Entry 7VIG (electron microscopy, 2.89 A resolution); this record covers chains A and E of the 5 polymer chains in the assembly.

[Chain A]
Name: Guanine nucleotide-binding protein G(I)/G(S)/G(T) subunit beta-1
From: Homo sapiens
Reference sequence: P62873 (GBB1_HUMAN); residues 1-339 here correspond to UniProt positions 2-340 (UniProt number = residue number + 1)
Amino-acid sequence (357 residues; row label = number of the first residue in the row; numbers below 1 keep their minus sign (His-17 is residue -17)):
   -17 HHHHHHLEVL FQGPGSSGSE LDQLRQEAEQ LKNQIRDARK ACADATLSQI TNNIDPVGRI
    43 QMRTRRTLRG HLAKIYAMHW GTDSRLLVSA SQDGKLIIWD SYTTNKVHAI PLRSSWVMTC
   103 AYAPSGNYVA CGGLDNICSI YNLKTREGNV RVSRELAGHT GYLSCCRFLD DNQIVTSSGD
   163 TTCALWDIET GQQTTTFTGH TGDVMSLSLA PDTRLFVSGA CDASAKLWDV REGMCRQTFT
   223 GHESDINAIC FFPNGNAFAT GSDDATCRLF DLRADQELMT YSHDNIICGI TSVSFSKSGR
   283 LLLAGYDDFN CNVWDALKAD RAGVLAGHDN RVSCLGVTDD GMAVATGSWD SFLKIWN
Unresolved in the structure: -17 to 1
Construct notes: expression tag (-17 to 0)
UniProt features mapped onto this chain:
  - modified residue: Ser1 (N-acetylserine), His265 (Phosphohistidine)

[Chain E]
Name: scFv16
From: Mus musculus
Notes: antibody fragment or engineered binder
Amino-acid sequence (251 residues; numbered 1 to 251; the number before each row is that of its first residue):
     1 DVQLVESGGG LVQPGGSRKL SCSASGFAFS SFGMHWVRQA PEKGLEWVAY ISSGSGTIYY
    61 ADTVKGRFTI SRDDPKNTLF LQMTSLRSED TAMYYCVRSI YYYGSSPFDF WGQGTTLTVS
   121 SGGGGSGGGG SGGGGSDIVM TQATSSVPVT PGESVSISCR SSKSLLHSNG NTYLYWFLQR
   181 PGQSPQLLIY RMSNLASGVP DRFSGSGSGT AFTLTISRLE AEDVGVYYCM QHLEYPLTFG
   241 AGTKLELKAA A
Unresolved in the structure: 122-134, 249-251
Disulfide bonds: Cys22-Cys96, Cys159-Cys229

[How chain A and chain E interact]
Residue-residue contacts (13; chain A residue first):
  Arg67(A) - Tyr103(E)
  Leu68(A) - Tyr103(E)  hydrophobic
  Val89(A) - Tyr102(E)  hydrophobic
  Arg128(A) - Asp1(E)  salt bridge
  Arg128(A) - Val2(E)
  Arg128(A) - Arg98(E)  hydrogen bond (backbone-side chain)
  Arg128(A) - Asp109(E)  salt bridge
  Arg128(A) - Phe110(E)
  Glu129(A) - Gly26(E)
  Glu129(A) - Phe27(E)
  Glu129(A) - Ala28(E)  hydrogen bond (backbone-backbone)
  Glu129(A) - Phe32(E)
  Gly130(A) - Phe32(E)
Other interface residues (no listed pair), chain A (9 interface residues in all): Asp82, His90, Asn131
Other interface residues (no listed pair), chain E (12 interface residues in all): Ile100

[Summary]
9 residues of chain A face 12 of chain E across their interface, with 2 hydrogen bonds and 2 salt bridges.
Polar pairs include Arg128(A)-Asp1(E), Arg128(A)-Asp109(E) and Arg128(A)-Arg98(E).
Chain A is Guanine nucleotide-binding protein G(I)/G(S)/G(T) subunit beta-1 (Homo sapiens) and chain E is
scFv16 (Mus musculus); the structure, Cryo-EM structure of Gi coupled Sphingosine 1-phosphate receptor bound
with CBP-307, was determined by electron microscopy (same publication as 7VIE, 7VIF and 7VIH).
